Entry 8SQU (electron microscopy, 3.28 A resolution); this record covers chains A and C of the 4 polymer chains in the assembly.

[Chain A]
Protein: Tir-apaz
Source organism: Maribacter polysiphoniae
Reference sequence: A0A316E683 (A0A316E683_9FLAO); residues 2-452 here = UniProt positions 2-452
Sequence (451 residues; numbered 2 to 452; the number before each row is that of its first residue):
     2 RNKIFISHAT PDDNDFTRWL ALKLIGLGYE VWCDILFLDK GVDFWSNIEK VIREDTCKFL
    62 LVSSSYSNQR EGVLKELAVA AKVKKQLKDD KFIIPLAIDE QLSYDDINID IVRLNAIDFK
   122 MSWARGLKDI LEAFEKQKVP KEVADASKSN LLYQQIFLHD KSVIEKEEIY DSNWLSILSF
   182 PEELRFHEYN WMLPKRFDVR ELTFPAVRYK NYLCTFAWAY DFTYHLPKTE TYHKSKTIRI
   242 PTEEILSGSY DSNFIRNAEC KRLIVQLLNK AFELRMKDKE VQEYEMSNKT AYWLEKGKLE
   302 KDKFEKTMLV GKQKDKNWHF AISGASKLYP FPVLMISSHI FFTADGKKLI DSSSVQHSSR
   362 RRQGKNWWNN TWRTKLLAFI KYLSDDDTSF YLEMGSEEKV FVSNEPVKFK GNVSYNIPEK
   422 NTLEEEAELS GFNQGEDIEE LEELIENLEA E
Not modelled in the structure: 7-11, 43, 62-70, 90-121, 421-452
What the authors report for this chain:
  - mutagenesis - G42R/D44R, D106R/D111R/V113R, V113R: abolished catalytic activity

[Chain C]
Molecule: guide RNA
Sequence (21 nucleotides; numbered 1 to 21; the number before each row is that of its first residue):
     1 UGACGGCUCU AAUCUAUUAG U
Metal / ion sites: Mg2+: U1 (shared with 2 residues of chain B)

[Interface between chain A and chain C]
Contacting residue pairs - 19 pairs, chain A then chain C:
  Lys-196(A) / A19(C)  salt bridge to the phosphate
  Tyr-210(A) / A16(C)  sugar contact
  Lys-211(A) / U17(C)  hydrogen bond to the phosphate
  Lys-211(A) / U18(C)  phosphate contact
  Arg-257(A) / U15(C)  sugar contact
  Glu-260(A) / A16(C)  hydrogen bond to the sugar
  Arg-263(A) / A16(C)  hydrogen bond to the base
  Ser-288(A) / C9(C)  hydrogen bond to the phosphate
  Ser-288(A) / U10(C)  phosphate contact
  Asn-289(A) / A11(C)  base contact
  His-340(A) / U8(C)  salt bridge to the phosphate
  Ser-354(A) / U8(C)  sugar contact
  Ser-354(A) / C9(C)  sugar contact
  His-358(A) / C7(C)  base contact
  His-358(A) / U8(C)  sugar contact
  Arg-361(A) / C7(C)  hydrogen bond to the phosphate
  Arg-361(A) / U8(C)  salt bridge to the phosphate
  Arg-362(A) / G6(C)  hydrogen bond to the sugar
  Arg-362(A) / C7(C)  hydrogen bond to the sugar
Other interface residues (no listed pair), chain A (15 interface residues in all): Arg-209, Tyr-285

[In short]
The interface between chain A and chain C involves 15 residues on one side and 11 on the other, with 7
hydrogen bonds and 3 salt bridges. Polar pairs include Arg-263(A)/A16(C), Glu-260(A)/A16(C) and
Arg-362(A)/G6(C). The paper reports that G42R/D44R, D106R/D111R/V113R and V113R of chain A abolish catalytic
activity.
Here chain A is Tir-apaz (Maribacter polysiphoniae) and chain C is guide RNA. Entry 8SQU (Monomeric MapSPARTA
bound with guide RNA and target DNA hybrid) was determined by electron microscopy, deposited together with
8FEX, 8FFI, 8SP0, 8SP3 and 8SPO.
